PDB entry 6UDK | electron microscopy, 3.90 A resolution | chains J and Q of the 18 polymer chains in the assembly

== Chain J (and Q) ==
Protein: RC1 variant of HIV-1 Env glycoprotein gp41
Source organism: Human immunodeficiency virus 1
Notes: chain Q of this document is another copy of the same molecule, construct and numbering; everything in this record applies to it too
Sequence (153 residues; each row starts with the number of its first residue):
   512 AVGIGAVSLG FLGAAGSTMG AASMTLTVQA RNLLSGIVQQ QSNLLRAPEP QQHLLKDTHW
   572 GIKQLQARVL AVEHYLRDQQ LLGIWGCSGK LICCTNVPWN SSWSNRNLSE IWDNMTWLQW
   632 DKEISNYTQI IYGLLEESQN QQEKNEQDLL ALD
Disordered / not traced: 512-518, 547-568, 664
Disulfide bonds: Cys-598/Cys-604

== How chain J and chain Q interact ==
Residue-residue contacts (28):
  Ser-534(J) / Lys-655(Q)  hydrogen bond
  Met-535(J) / Asn-651(Q)
  Thr-538(J) / Glu-647(Q)
  Thr-538(J) / Asn-651(Q)
  Ala-541(J) / Gln-591(Q)  hydrogen bond (backbone-side chain)
  Arg-542(J) / Gln-591(Q)
  Leu-545(J) / Glu-584(Q)
  Leu-545(J) / Leu-587(Q)
  Leu-545(J) / Arg-588(Q)
  Leu-545(J) / Gln-591(Q)
  Ser-546(J) / Arg-588(Q)
  Leu-576(J) / Ile-573(Q)  hydrophobic
  Leu-576(J) / Leu-576(Q)  hydrophobic
  Leu-576(J) / Gln-577(Q)
  Arg-579(J) / Gln-577(Q)
  Arg-579(J) / Val-580(Q)
  Arg-579(J) / Leu-581(Q)
  Arg-579(J) / Glu-584(Q)  salt bridge
  Val-583(J) / Leu-587(Q)  hydrophobic
  Tyr-586(J) / Leu-587(Q)  hydrophobic
  Tyr-586(J) / Gln-591(Q)
  Leu-587(J) / Leu-587(Q)  hydrophobic
  Gly-600(J) / Gly-594(Q)
  Gly-600(J) / Ser-599(Q)
  Leu-602(J) / Asn-651(Q)
  Ile-603(J) / Glu-654(Q)
  Ile-603(J) / Gln-658(Q)
  Cys-605(J) / Leu-661(Q)  hydrophobic
Interface residues without a listed pair, chain J (19 interface residues in all): Leu-544, Val-580, Lys-601
Interface residues without a listed pair, chain Q (19 interface residues in all): Val-583, Gln-650

== Summary ==
Chain J and chain Q each contribute 19 residues to their interface; the contacts include 2 hydrogen bonds and
1 salt bridge. Polar contacts include Arg-579(J)/Glu-584(Q), Ser-534(J)/Lys-655(Q) and Ala-541(J)/Gln-591(Q).
Chain J and chain Q are both RC1 variant of HIV-1 Env glycoprotein gp41 (Human immunodeficiency virus 1); the
structure, HIV-1 bNAb 1-55 in complex with modified BG505 SOSIP-based immunogen RC1 and 10-1074, was
determined by electron microscopy, deposited together with 6UDJ.
